PDB entry 3M6M | X-ray diffraction, 2.50 A resolution | chains C and D of the 6 polymer chains in the assembly

== Chain C ==
Molecule: RpfF protein
From: Xanthomonas campestris pv. campestris
UniProt: Q7CLS3 (Q7CLS3_XANCP); numbering as in UniProt (aligned over 1-289)
Sequence (305 residues; each row starts with the number of its first residue; numbers below 1 keep their minus sign (Met-15 is residue -15)):
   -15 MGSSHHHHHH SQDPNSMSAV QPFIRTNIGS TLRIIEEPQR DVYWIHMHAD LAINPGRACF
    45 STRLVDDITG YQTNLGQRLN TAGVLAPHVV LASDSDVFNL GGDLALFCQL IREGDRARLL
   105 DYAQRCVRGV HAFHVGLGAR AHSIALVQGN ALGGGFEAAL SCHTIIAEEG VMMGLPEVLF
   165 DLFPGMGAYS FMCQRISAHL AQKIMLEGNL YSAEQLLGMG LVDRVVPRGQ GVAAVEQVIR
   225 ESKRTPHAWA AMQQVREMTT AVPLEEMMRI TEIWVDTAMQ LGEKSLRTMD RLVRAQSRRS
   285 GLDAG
Not modelled in the structure: -15 to 13, 36-40, 281-289
Sequence notes: expression tag (-15 to 0)
Reported in the primary citation:
  - catalytic residues: Glu141, Glu161
  - mutagenesis - L136A/L194A: abolished binding to Sensory/regulatory protein rpfC (chain D)

== Chain D ==
Molecule: Sensory/regulatory protein rpfC
From: Xanthomonas campestris pv. campestris
Notes: EC 2.7.13.3
UniProt: P0C0F6 (RPFC_XANCP); residues 449-590 here correspond to UniProt positions 400-541 (UniProt number = residue number - 49)
Sequence (143 residues; row label = number of the first residue in the row):
   448 MSNPFLRHRA RVRSMRMLVA DDHEANRMVL QRLLEKAGHK VLCVNGAEQV LDAMAEEDYD
   508 AVIVDLHMPG MNGLDMLKQL RVMQASGMRY TPVVVLSADV TPEAIRACEQ AGARAFLAKP
   568 VVAAKLLDTL ADLAVSTRQL ATP
Not modelled in the structure: 448-461, 484-485, 582-590
Sequence notes: expression tag (448)
Metal / ion sites: Mg2+: Asp469, Asp512, His514
Reported in the primary citation:
  - post-translational modification sites: Asp512 (citing earlier work)
  - Mg2+ coordination: Asp469, His514
  - contacts within the chain: Asp522-Gln526 (hydrogen bond)
  - mutagenesis - E495A/L498A/D499A, R528A/V529A/M530A: abolished binding to RpfF protein (chain C)

== Chain C / chain D interface ==
Pairs across the interface (11):
  Arg208(C) with Glu550(D), salt bridge; Arg553(D)
  Ala217(C) with Glu550(D)
  Ala218(C) with Glu550(D)
  Gln221(C) with Glu550(D), hydrogen bond (side chain-backbone); Ala554(D)
  Arg224(C) with Leu521(D)
  Glu225(C) with Leu521(D); Lys525(D), salt bridge
  Arg228(C) with Asn519(D); Asp522(D), salt bridge
Other interface residues (no listed pair), chain D (8 interface residues in all): Ala551
From the paper, about this interface:
  - hot spots on chain D (mutagenesis) - R528A/V529A/M530A: abolished binding to RpfF protein (chain C)

== In short ==
The interface between chain C and chain D involves 7 residues on one side and 8 on the other; the contacts
include 1 hydrogen bond and 3 salt bridges. Polar contacts include Arg208(C)-Glu550(D), Glu225(C)-Lys525(D)
and Arg228(C)-Asp522(D). The paper reports catalytic residues Glu141(C) and Glu161(C); E495A/L498A/D499A and
R528A/V529A/M530A of chain D abolish binding to RpfF protein (chain C).
Chain C is RpfF protein and chain D is Sensory/regulatory protein rpfC, both from Xanthomonas campestris pv.
campestris; the structure, Crystal structure of RpfF complexed with REC domain of RpfC, was determined by
X-ray diffraction (same publication as 3M6N).
